PDB entry 4PMI | X-ray diffraction, 3.20 A resolution | chains A and B of the 3 polymer chains in the assembly

[Chain A]
Molecule: Rev-Response-Element RNA
Sequence (40 nucleotides; each row starts with the number of its first residue; note: 7 numbers in that range are skipped by the numbering (no residue carries them; nothing is unmodelled there)):
    36 GGGAGUAUAUGGGCGCACUUCGG
    66 UGACGGUACAGGCUCCU
Glycans and other covalent adducts: phosphate ion (PO4) linked to G36
From the paper describing this entry:
  - contacts within the chain: A44-G76

[Chain B]
Molecule: Protein Rev
Source organism: Human immunodeficiency virus type 1 group M subtype B
UniProtKB: P69718 (REV_HV1H3); residue numbers follow UniProt; this construct covers 1-70
Amino-acid sequence (72 residues; each row starts with the number of its first residue; numbers below 1 keep their minus sign (Gly-1 is residue -1)):
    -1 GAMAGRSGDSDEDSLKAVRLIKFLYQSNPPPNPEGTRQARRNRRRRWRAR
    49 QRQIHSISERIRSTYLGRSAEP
Disordered / not traced: -1 to 10, 64-70
Construct notes: expression tag (-1 to 0); engineered mutation Ser12 (Leu in P69718), Ala47 (Glu in P69718), Arg60 (Leu in P69718)
UniProt features mapped onto this chain:
  - region: Leu18 to Asn26 (Homomultimerization)
  - motif: Thr34 to Arg50 (Nuclear localization signal and RNA-binding (RRE))
  - modified residue (Phosphoserine): Ser5, Ser8
  - mutagenesis: Arg4 to Ser5 (Partial loss of expression of unspliced viral transcripts. No effect on phosphorylation), Ser8 to Asp9 (No effect on expression of unspliced viral transcripts. Decreased phosphorylation. No effect on subcellular location), Arg17 (R17D: No effect on expression of unspliced viral transcripts. No effect on phosphorylation. Expressed in nucleus and slightly in cytoplasm), Tyr23 to Asn26 (Complete loss of expression of unspliced viral transcripts. No effect on phosphorylation. Expressed in nucleus and slightly in cytoplasm), Arg38 to Arg39 (Complete loss of expression of unspliced viral transcripts. Decreased phosphorylation. Expressed in cytoplasm and slightly in nucleus), Arg41 to Arg44 (Complete loss of expression of unspliced viral transcripts. Complete loss of phosphorylation. Expressed in cytoplasm and slightly in nucleus), Ser54 to Ser56 (Complete loss of expression of unspliced viral transcripts. No effect on phosphorylation. Expressed in nucleus and slightly in cytoplasm), Ser61 to Thr62 (No effect on expression of unspliced viral transcripts. No effect on phosphorylation. Expressed in nucleus and slightly in cytoplasm), Ser67 to Ala68 (No effect on expression of unspliced viral transcripts. No effect on phosphorylation. No effect on subcellular location)
From the paper describing this entry:
  - conformationally variable residues (domain motion): Phe21, Ile55
  - self-association interface (contacts with another copy of this molecule); pairs are residue here / residue on that copy: Gln51-Gln51 (hydrogen bond), Leu18, Leu22, Ile55, Ile59
  - mutagenesis - R38A (10-fold), R39A (30-50-fold), N40A (100-fold), R44A (250-fold), Q51A (30-fold): decreased binding to Rev-Response-Element RNA (chain A)
  - mutagenesis - Q51A (Kd 280 pM): decreased binding to full-length RRE (234 nucleotides)
  - binding site for Rev-Response-Element RNA (chain A): Asn40, Arg43, Arg44
  - mutagenesis - Q51A: unchanged growth

[How chain A and chain B interact]
Contacting residue pairs (28):
  U43(A) with Arg48(B), hydrogen bond to the phosphate
  A44(A) with Arg44(B), phosphate contact; Arg48(B), salt bridge to the phosphate
  U45(A) with Arg41(B), salt bridge to the phosphate; Arg44(B), salt bridge to the phosphate
  G46(A) with Gln36(B), sugar contact; Ala37(B), hydrogen bond to the sugar; Asn40(B), base contact; Arg41(B), salt bridge to the phosphate; Arg44(B), hydrogen bond to the base
  G47(A) with Thr34(B), hydrogen bond to the phosphate; Gln36(B), base contact; Asn40(B), hydrogen bond to the base
  G48(A) with Gln36(B), base contact; Arg39(B), base contact
  U66(A) with Arg35(B), salt bridge to the phosphate; Arg38(B), salt bridge to the phosphate
  G67(A) with Arg35(B), hydrogen bond to the base; Arg38(B), salt bridge to the phosphate
  A68(A) with Arg42(B), sugar contact
  C69(A) with Arg39(B), base contact
  G70(A) with Arg39(B), hydrogen bond to the base
  G71(A) with Arg39(B), base contact; Asn40(B), hydrogen bond to the base; Arg43(B), hydrogen bond to the phosphate
  U72(A) with Arg43(B), salt bridge to the phosphate; Arg50(B), salt bridge to the phosphate
  A73(A) with Arg43(B), hydrogen bond to the base
Also at the interface, not in a pair above, chain A (15 interface residues in all): C49
Also at the interface, not in a pair above, chain B (17 interface residues in all): Ser25, Trp45, Arg46, Ala47

[Summary]
Chain A and chain B form an interface of 15 and 17 residues respectively; the contacts include 10 hydrogen
bonds and 9 salt bridges. Among the polar pairs are G46(A)-Arg44(B), G47(A)-Asn40(B) and G67(A)-Arg35(B). The
paper reports a binding site for Rev-Response-Element RNA (chain A) at Asn40(B), Arg43(B) and Arg44(B); R38A,
R39A and N40A of chain B, among others, reduce binding to Rev-Response-Element RNA (chain A); 5 substitutions
were tested in all.
Chain A is Rev-Response-Element RNA and chain B is Protein Rev (Human immunodeficiency virus type 1 group M
subtype B); the structure, Crystal structure of Rev and Rev-response-element RNA complex, was determined by
X-ray diffraction.
